PDB entry 7G9I | X-ray diffraction, 2.20 A resolution | chains A and B

Chain A:
Name: Transforming protein RhoA
Organism: Homo sapiens
Notes: EC 3.6.5.2
UniProtKB: P61586 (RHOA_HUMAN); numbering as in UniProt (aligned over 1-184)
Chain sequence (185 residues; row label = number of the first residue in the row; numbering starts at 0):
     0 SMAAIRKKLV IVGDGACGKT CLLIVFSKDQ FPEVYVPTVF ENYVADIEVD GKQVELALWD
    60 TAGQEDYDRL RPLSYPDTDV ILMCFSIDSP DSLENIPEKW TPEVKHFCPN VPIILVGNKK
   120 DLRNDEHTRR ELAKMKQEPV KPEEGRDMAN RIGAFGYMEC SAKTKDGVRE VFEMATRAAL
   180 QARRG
Disordered / not traced: 0-2, 182-184
Glycans and other covalent adducts: N-[(2-methylphenyl)methyl]acetamide (ZGQ) linked to Cys20
Differences from the reference sequence: expression tag (0)
Ligand contacts: ZGQ (N-[(2-methylphenyl)methyl]acetamide): Gly17, Val24, Phe30, Val35, Lys118, Ala161, Lys162
Curated features (UniProtKB/Swiss-Prot):
  - region: Ala61 to Asp78 (Switch II region)
  - motif: Tyr34 to Tyr42 (Effector region)
  - binding site (GTP): Gly12 to Thr19, Phe30 to Thr37, Asp59 to Gln63, Asn117 to Asp120, Ser160 to Lys162
  - modified residue: Tyr34 (Microbial infection: O-AMP-tyrosine), Thr37 (Microbial infection: O-AMP-threonine), Asn41 (Microbial infection: ADP-ribosylasparagine), Gln63 (5-glutamyl serotonin)
  - glycosylation: Tyr34 (Microbial infection: O-linked (GlcNAc) tyrosine), Thr37 (Microbial infection: O-alpha-linked (GlcNAc) threonine)
  - cross-link: Lys135 (Glycyl lysine isopeptide (Lys-Gly) (interchain with G-Cter in ubiquitin))
  - natural variant: Glu47 (E47K: In EDFAOB), Pro71 (P71S: In EDFAOB)
  - mutagenesis: Gly14 (G14V: Increased Rho protein signal transduction. Constitutively active), Thr19 (T19N: Decreased Rho protein signal transduction. Decreased substrate adhesion-dependent cell spreading. Decreased stress fibers assembly. Decreased cytoplasmic microtubule organization), Tyr34 (Y34A: Abolishes interaction with DGKQ; Y34F: Abolishes AMPylation by Haemophilus IbpA), Thr37 (T37A: Abolished monoglucosylation by C.difficile toxin TcdA. Abolished O-GlcNAcylation by C.novyi toxin TcdA), Gln63 (Q63L: Causes constitutive activation), Lys135 (K135R: Reduced FBXL19-mediated ubiquitination and subsequent degradation)

Chain B:
Name: Rho guanine nucleotide exchange factor 2
Organism: Homo sapiens
UniProtKB: Q92974 (ARHG2_HUMAN); residue numbers follow UniProt; this construct covers 206-448
Chain sequence (245 residues; each row starts with the number of its first residue):
   204 SMEMDEKDFA ADSWSLAVDS SFLQQHKKEV MKQQDVIYEL IQTELHHVRT LKIMTRLFRT
   264 GMLEELHLEP GVVQGLFPCV DELSDIHTRF LSQLLERRRQ ALCPGSTRNF VIHRLGDLLI
   324 SQFSGPSAEQ MCKTYSEFCS RHSKALKLYK ELYARDKRFQ QFIRKVTRPA VLKRHGVQEC
   384 ILLVTQRITK YPLLISRILQ HSHGIEEERQ DLTTALGLVK ELLSNVDEGI YQLEKGARLQ
   444 EIYNR
Disordered / not traced: 448
Differences from the reference sequence: expression tag (204-205)
Curated features (UniProtKB/Swiss-Prot):
  - modified residue: Lys353 (N6-acetyllysine)
  - mutagenesis: Tyr394 (Y394A: Reduces phosphorylation level, normal microtubule localization and activity)

Interface between chain A and chain B:
Residue-residue contacts - 65 pairs, chain A then chain B:
  Arg5(A) with Lys376(B); Glu382(B), salt bridge
  Lys7(A) with Leu385(B)
  Lys27(A) with Asp215(B), salt bridge
  Val33(A) with Ser216(B); Ser218(B)
  Tyr34(A) with Asp215(B); Ser216(B); Asp238(B); Val239(B); Glu242(B), hydrogen bond; Arg400(B), hydrogen bond
  Val35(A) with Arg400(B), hydrogen bond (backbone-side chain)
  Pro36(A) with Glu242(B); Arg400(B)
  Thr37(A) with Val239(B); Glu242(B), hydrogen bond; Leu396(B); Leu397(B); Arg400(B), hydrogen bond
  Val38(A) with Glu242(B), hydrogen bond (backbone-side chain); Leu397(B), hydrophobic
  Phe39(A) with Lys393(B), hydrogen bond (backbone-side chain)
  Glu40(A) with Thr246(B); His249(B), salt bridge
  Asn41(A) with Arg377(B), hydrogen bond (side chain-backbone); Leu386(B)
  Tyr42(A) with Arg377(B)
  Val43(A) with Lys376(B); Arg377(B)
  Asp45(A) with Lys376(B), salt bridge
  Glu54(A) with Lys376(B), salt bridge
  Trp58(A) with Glu382(B); Leu385(B), hydrophobic; Leu386(B), hydrophobic; Gln389(B)
  Asp59(A) with Gln389(B), hydrogen bond (backbone-side chain)
  Ala61(A) with Leu396(B)
  Gly62(A) with Thr392(B); Leu396(B)
  Gln63(A) with Gln389(B); Thr392(B)
  Tyr66(A) with Thr392(B); Leu426(B); Ser427(B); Asp430(B)
  Asp67(A) with Asp430(B), hydrogen bond (backbone-side chain)
  Arg68(A) with Asp430(B), salt bridge; Glu431(B)
  Leu69(A) with Cys342(B), hydrophobic; Ile391(B), hydrophobic; Thr392(B); Asp430(B), hydrogen bond (backbone-side chain); Ile433(B), hydrophobic
  Leu72(A) with Cys342(B), hydrophobic; His345(B); Ser346(B); Leu385(B); Thr388(B); Gln435(B)
  Ser73(A) with Leu385(B); Gln389(B), hydrogen bond
  Pro75(A) with Leu349(B), hydrophobic
  Asp76(A) with Lys353(B), salt bridge; Gln381(B)
Other interface residues (no listed pair), chain A (30 interface residues in all): Gln29
Other interface residues (no listed pair), chain B (35 interface residues in all): Leu219, Lys423

Summary:
The interface between chain A and chain B involves 30 residues on one side and 35 on the other; the contacts
include 12 hydrogen bonds and 7 salt bridges. Among the polar pairs are Arg5(A)-Glu382(B), Lys27(A)-Asp215(B)
and Glu40(A)-His249(B). Compound ZGQ is covalently linked to Cys20(A).
Chain A is Transforming protein RhoA and chain B is Rho guanine nucleotide exchange factor 2, both from Homo
sapiens; the structure, ARHGEF2 PanDDA analysis group deposition -- ARHGEF2 and RhoA in complex with
PCM-0102253-001, was determined by X-ray diffraction.
